Entry 7OQ9 (X-ray diffraction, 1.80 A resolution); this record covers chains A and P.

Chain A:
Molecule: 14-3-3 protein sigma
Source organism: Homo sapiens
UniProtKB: P31947 (1433S_HUMAN); numbering as in UniProt (aligned over 1-248)
Sequence (253 residues; numbered -4 to 248; the number before each row is that of its first residue; numbers below 1 keep their minus sign (Gly-4 is residue -4)):
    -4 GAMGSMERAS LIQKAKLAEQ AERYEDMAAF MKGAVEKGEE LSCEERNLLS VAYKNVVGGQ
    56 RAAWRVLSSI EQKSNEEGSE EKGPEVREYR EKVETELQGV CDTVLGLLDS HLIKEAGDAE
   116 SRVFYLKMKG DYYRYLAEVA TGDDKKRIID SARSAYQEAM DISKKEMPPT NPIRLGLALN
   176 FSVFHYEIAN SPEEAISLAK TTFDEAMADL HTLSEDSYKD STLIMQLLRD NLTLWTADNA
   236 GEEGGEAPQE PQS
Not modelled in the structure: 71-77, 232-248
Differences from the reference sequence: expression tag (-4 to 0)
Modified / non-standard residues: Cys38 (S-hydroxycysteine; CSO)
Ligand contacts:
  - 0AW (N-[(5-carbamimidoyl-3-phenyl-thiophen-2-yl)methyl]-2,3-dihydro-1-benzofuran-5-carboxamide), molecule 1: Glu14, Cys38, Glu39, Asn42, Leu43, Val46, Asp215, Leu218
  - 0AW, molecule 2: Cys38, Asn42, Glu115, Asn166, Pro167, Ile168, Asp215, Leu218, Ile219
  - 0AW, molecule 3: Ile191, Lys195, Phe198, Arg224, Leu227, Thr231
Curated features (UniProtKB/Swiss-Prot):
  - site (Interaction with phosphoserine on interacting protein): Arg56, Arg129
  - modified residue (Phosphoserine): Ser5, Ser74, Ser248

Chain P:
Molecule: Peptidyl-prolyl cis-trans isomerase NIMA-interacting 1
Notes: EC 5.2.1.8
UniProtKB: Q13526 (PIN1_HUMAN); residues 61-77 here = UniProt positions 61-77
Sequence (17 residues; row label = number of the first residue in the row):
    61 LVKHSQSRRP SSWRQEK
Not modelled in the structure: 61-68, 75-77
Modified / non-standard residues: Ser72 (phosphoserine; SEP)
Curated features (UniProtKB/Swiss-Prot):
  - modified residue: Ser71 (Phosphoserine)
  - mutagenesis: Lys63 (K63A: Loss of peptidyl-prolyl cis/trans isomerase activity. No effect on the interaction with IRAK3/IRAK-M. Abolishes IL33-mediated increase of IRAK3/IRAK-M protein levels), Ser71 (S71D/E: Loss of peptidyl-prolyl cis/trans isomerase activity, nuclear localization and cellular function)

How chain A and chain P interact:
Residue-residue contacts (17; chain A residue first):
  Lys49(A) - Ser72(P)
  Lys49(A) - Arg74(P)
  Arg56(A) - Ser72(P)
  Lys122(A) - Trp73(P)  hydrogen bond (side chain-backbone)
  Arg129(A) - Ser72(P)
  Tyr130(A) - Ser72(P)
  Gly171(A) - Trp73(P)
  Leu174(A) - Ser71(P)
  Leu174(A) - Ser72(P)
  Leu174(A) - Trp73(P)
  Asn175(A) - Ser72(P)
  Asn175(A) - Trp73(P)  hydrogen bond (side chain-backbone)
  Val178(A) - Ser71(P)
  Glu182(A) - Pro70(P)
  Asn226(A) - Pro70(P)
  Asn226(A) - Ser71(P)  hydrogen bond (side chain-backbone)
  Trp230(A) - Pro70(P)  hydrophobic
Interface residues without a listed pair, chain A (15 interface residues in all): Arg60, Leu222, Leu229
Interface residues without a listed pair, chain P (6 interface residues in all): Arg69

Summary:
Chain A and chain P form an interface of 15 and 6 residues respectively; the contacts include 3 hydrogen
bonds. Polar contacts include Lys122(A)-Trp73(P), Asn175(A)-Trp73(P) and Asn226(A)-Ser71(P). Chain A binds 3
copies of compound 0AW. From UniProt: 2 mutagenesis sites on chain P.
Chain A is 14-3-3 protein sigma (Homo sapiens) and chain P is Peptidyl-prolyl cis-trans isomerase
NIMA-interacting 1; the structure, Ternary complex of 14-3-3 sigma, Pin1pS72 phosphopeptide, and WQ136, was
determined by X-ray diffraction.
